7BR7 - chains T and e of the 21 polymer chains in the assembly; structure by electron microscopy, 4.30 A resolution (low resolution: residue-level contacts below are approximate; hydrogen-bond / salt-bridge calls are withheld).

== Chain T ==
Protein: Major capsid protein
Organism: Epstein-Barr virus (strain B95-8)
UniProt: P03226 (MCP_EBVB9); residue numbers follow UniProt; this construct covers 1-1381
Amino-acid sequence (1381 residues; row label = number of the first residue in the row):
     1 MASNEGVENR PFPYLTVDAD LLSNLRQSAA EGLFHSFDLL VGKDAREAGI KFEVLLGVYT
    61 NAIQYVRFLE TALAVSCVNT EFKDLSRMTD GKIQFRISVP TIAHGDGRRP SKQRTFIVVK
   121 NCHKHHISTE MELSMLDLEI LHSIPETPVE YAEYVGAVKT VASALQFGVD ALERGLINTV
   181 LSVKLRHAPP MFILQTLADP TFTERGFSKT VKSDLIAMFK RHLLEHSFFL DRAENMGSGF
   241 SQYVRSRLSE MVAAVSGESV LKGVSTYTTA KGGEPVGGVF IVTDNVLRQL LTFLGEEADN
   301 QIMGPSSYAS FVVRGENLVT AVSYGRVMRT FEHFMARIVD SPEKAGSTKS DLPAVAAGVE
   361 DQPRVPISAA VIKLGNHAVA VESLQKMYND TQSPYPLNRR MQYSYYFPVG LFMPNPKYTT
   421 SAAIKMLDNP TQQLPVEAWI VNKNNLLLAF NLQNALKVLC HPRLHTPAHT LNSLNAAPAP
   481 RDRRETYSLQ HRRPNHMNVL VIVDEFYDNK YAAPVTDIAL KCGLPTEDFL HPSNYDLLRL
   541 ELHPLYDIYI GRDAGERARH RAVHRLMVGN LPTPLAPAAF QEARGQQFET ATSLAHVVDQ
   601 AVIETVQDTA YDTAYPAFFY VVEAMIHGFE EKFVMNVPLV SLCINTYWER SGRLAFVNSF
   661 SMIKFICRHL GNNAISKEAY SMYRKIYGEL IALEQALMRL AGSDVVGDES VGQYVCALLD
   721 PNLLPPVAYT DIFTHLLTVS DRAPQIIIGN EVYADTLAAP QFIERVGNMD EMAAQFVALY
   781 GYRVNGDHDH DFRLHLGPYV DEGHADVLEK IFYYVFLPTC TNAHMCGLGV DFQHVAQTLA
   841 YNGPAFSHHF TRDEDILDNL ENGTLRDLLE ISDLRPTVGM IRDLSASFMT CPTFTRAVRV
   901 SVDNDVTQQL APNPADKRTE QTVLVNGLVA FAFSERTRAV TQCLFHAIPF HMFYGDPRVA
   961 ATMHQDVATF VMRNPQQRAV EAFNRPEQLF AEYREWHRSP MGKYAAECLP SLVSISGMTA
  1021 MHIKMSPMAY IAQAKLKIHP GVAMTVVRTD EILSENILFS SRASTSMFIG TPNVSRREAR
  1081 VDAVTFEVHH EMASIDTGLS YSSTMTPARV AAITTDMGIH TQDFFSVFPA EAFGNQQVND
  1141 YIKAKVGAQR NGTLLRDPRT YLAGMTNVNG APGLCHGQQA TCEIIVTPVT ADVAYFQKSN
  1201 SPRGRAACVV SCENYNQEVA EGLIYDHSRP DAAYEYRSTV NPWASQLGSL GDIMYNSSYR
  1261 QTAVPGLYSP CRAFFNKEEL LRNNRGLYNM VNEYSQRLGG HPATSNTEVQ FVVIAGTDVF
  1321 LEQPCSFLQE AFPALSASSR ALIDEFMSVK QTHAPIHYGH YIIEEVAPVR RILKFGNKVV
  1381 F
Disordered / not traced: 1-50, 1150-1175

== Chain e ==
Protein: Triplex capsid protein 1
Organism: Epstein-Barr virus (strain B95-8)
UniProt: P03187 (TRX1_EBVB9); numbering as in UniProt (aligned over 1-364)
Amino-acid sequence (364 residues; row label = number of the first residue in the row):
     1 MKVQGSVDRR RLQRRIAGLL PPPARRLNIS RGSEFTRDVR GLVEEHAQAS SLSAAAVWRA
    61 GLLAPGEVAV AGGGSGGGSF SWSGWRPPVF GDFLIHASSF NNAEATGTPL FQFKQSDPFS
   121 GVDAVFTPLS LFILMNHGRG VAARVEAGGG LTRMANLLYD SPATLADLVP DFGRLVADRR
   181 FHNFITPVGP LVENIKSTYL NKITTVVHGP VVSKAIPRST VKVTVPQEAF VDLDAWLSGG
   241 AGGGGGVCFV GGLGLQPCPA DARLYVALTY EEAGPRFTFF QSSRGHCQIM NILRIYYSPS
   301 IMHRYAVVQP LHIEELTFGA VACLGTFSAT DGWRRSAFNY RGSSLPVVEI DSFYSNVSDW
   361 EVIL
Disordered / not traced: 1-8, 72-81, 140-149, 239-255

== Interface between chain T and chain e ==
Contacting residue pairs (51):
  S86(T) - I216(e)
  S86(T) - P217(e)
  R87(T) - P217(e)
  M135(T) - P65(e)
  M135(T) - G66(e)
  L138(T) - L63(e)
  E139(T) - P65(e)
  L141(T) - L63(e)
  H142(T) - W58(e)
  H142(T) - L63(e)
  H142(T) - A64(e)
  H142(T) - A71(e)
  E146(T) - R11(e)
  L165(T) - L52(e)
  V169(T) - L52(e)
  T1071(T) - S51(e)
  P1072(T) - S51(e)
  P1072(T) - L52(e)
  N1073(T) - S50(e)
  N1073(T) - I216(e)
  V1074(T) - A49(e)
  V1074(T) - S50(e)
  V1074(T) - L52(e)
  V1074(T) - V57(e)
  V1074(T) - L62(e)
  S1075(T) - Q48(e)
  R1076(T) - Q48(e)
  R1076(T) - L62(e)
  R1076(T) - A64(e)
  R1076(T) - G66(e)
  R1077(T) - F90(e)
  R1077(T) - D92(e)
  R1077(T) - K214(e)
  F1086(T) - L62(e)
  F1086(T) - L63(e)
  E1087(T) - K214(e)
  Y1259(T) - Y199(e)
  R1260(T) - S161(e)
  R1260(T) - A163(e)
  R1260(T) - T164(e)
  Q1261(T) - Y199(e)
  T1262(T) - H96(e)
  T1262(T) - T164(e)
  T1262(T) - D167(e)
  T1262(T) - L168(e)
  L1298(T) - Y199(e)
  P1302(T) - Y199(e)
  V1313(T) - Y199(e)
  I1314(T) - L200(e)
  A1315(T) - Y199(e)
  A1315(T) - L200(e)
Interface residues without a listed pair, chain T (37 interface residues in all): E130, S143, I144, V161, L172, A1079, H1089, A1263, G1316
Interface residues without a listed pair, chain e (32 interface residues in all): R15, E67, V68, P88, T204

== Summary ==
37 residues of chain T face 32 of chain e across their interface.
Here chain T is Major capsid protein and chain e is Triplex capsid protein 1, both from Epstein-Barr virus
(strain B95-8). Entry 7BR7 (Epstein-Barr virus, C1 portal-proximal penton vertex, CATC binding) was determined
by electron microscopy together with 7BQT, 7BQX, 7BR8 and 7BSI from the same study.
